5BRM - chains A and G of the 15 polymer chains in the assembly; structure by X-ray diffraction, 2.65 A resolution.

Chain A:
Protein: MOB kinase activator 1A
Source organism: Homo sapiens
Reference sequence: Q9H8S9 (MOB1A_HUMAN); residues 41-216 here = UniProt positions 41-216
Amino-acid sequence (177 residues; numbered 40 to 216; the number before each row is that of its first residue):
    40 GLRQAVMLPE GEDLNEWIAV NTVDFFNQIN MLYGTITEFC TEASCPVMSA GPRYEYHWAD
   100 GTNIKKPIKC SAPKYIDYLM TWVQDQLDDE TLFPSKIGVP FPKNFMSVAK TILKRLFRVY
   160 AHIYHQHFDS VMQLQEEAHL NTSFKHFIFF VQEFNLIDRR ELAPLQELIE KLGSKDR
Disordered / not traced: 40-51, 134-139, 212-216
Construct notes: expression tag (40)
Ion coordination: Zn2+: Cys79, Cys84, His161, His166
Swiss-Prot annotation at these positions:
  - binding site (Zn(2+)): Cys79, Cys84, His161, His166
  - modified residue (Phosphothreonine): Thr74, Thr181
Reported in the primary citation:
  - Zn2+ coordination: Cys79, Cys84, His161, His166

Chain G:
Protein: Serine/threonine-protein kinase 3
Notes: EC 2.7.11.1
Reference sequence: Q13188 (STK3_HUMAN); residues 371-401 here = UniProt positions 371-401
Amino-acid sequence (31 residues; each row starts with the number of its first residue):
   371 DEEEEDGTMK RNATSPQVQR PSFMDYFDKQ D
Disordered / not traced: 371-376, 399-401
Modified / non-standard residues: Thr378 (phosphothreonine; TPO)
Swiss-Prot annotation at these positions:
  - modified residue: Thr378 (Phosphothreonine), Thr384 (Phosphothreonine), Ser385 (Phosphoserine)

Interface between chain A and chain G:
Pairs across the interface (36):
  Pro91(A) with Asn382(G); Thr384(G); Val388(G), hydrophobic
  Arg92(A) with Lys380(G); Arg381(G); Asn382(G), hydrogen bond (backbone-backbone); Thr384(G), hydrogen bond
  Tyr93(A) with Met379(G), hydrophobic; Lys380(G)
  Glu94(A) with Met379(G); Lys380(G), hydrogen bond (backbone-backbone); Asn382(G), hydrogen bond
  Tyr95(A) with Thr378(G); Met379(G), hydrophobic
  His96(A) with Thr378(G), hydrogen bond (backbone-backbone)
  Ala98(A) with Thr378(G)
  Pro106(A) with Gly377(G)
  Lys153(A) with Thr378(G)
  Arg154(A) with Thr378(G)
  Arg157(A) with Thr378(G)
  Tyr163(A) with Phe393(G)
  His164(A) with Pro391(G)
  Phe167(A) with Phe393(G), hydrophobic; Tyr396(G), hydrophobic
  Asp168(A) with Ser392(G), hydrogen bond
  Met171(A) with Tyr396(G), hydrophobic
  Glu176(A) with Tyr396(G)
  Asn180(A) with Tyr396(G); Phe397(G)
  Arg199(A) with Met379(G), hydrogen bond
  Glu200(A) with Met379(G)
  Leu204(A) with Phe393(G), hydrophobic
  Glu206(A) with Arg390(G), salt bridge; Met394(G)
  Leu207(A) with Phe393(G), hydrophobic; Phe397(G), hydrophobic
Also at the interface, not in a pair above, chain A (25 interface residues in all): Trp97, Pro203
The authors on this interface:
  - residue pairs: Lys153(A)-Thr378(G), Arg154(A)-Thr378(G), Arg157(A)-Thr378(G), Glu206(A)-Arg390(G) (salt bridge)
  - hot spots on chain A (mutagenesis) - K153A/R154A/R157A, R154A, R157A: abolished binding to Serine/threonine-protein kinase 3 (chain G)
  - hot spots on chain A (mutagenesis) - H164A, F167A, L207K: decreased binding to Serine/threonine-protein kinase 3 (chain G)
  - interface residues, chain G: Thr378(G), Met379(G), Arg390(G)
  - hot spots on chain G (mutagenesis) - T378A: abolished binding to MOB kinase activator 1A (chain A)

Summary:
The interface between chain A and chain G involves 25 residues on one side and 15 on the other; the contacts
include 7 hydrogen bonds and 1 salt bridge. Among the polar pairs are Glu206(A)-Arg390(G), Arg92(A)-Thr384(G)
and Glu94(A)-Asn382(G). The paper describes contacts between Lys153(A) and Thr378(G), Arg154(A) and Thr378(G)
and Arg157(A) and Thr378(G); a salt bridge between Glu206(A) and Arg390(G). The paper reports that
K153A/R154A/R157A, R154A and R157A of chain A abolish binding to Serine/threonine-protein kinase 3 (chain G);
interface residues Thr378(G), Met379(G) and Arg390(G); 7 substitutions were tested in all.
Chain A is MOB kinase activator 1A (Homo sapiens) and chain G is Serine/threonine-protein kinase 3; the
structure, Structural basis for Mob1-dependent activation of the core Mst-Lats kinase cascade in Hippo
signaling, was determined by X-ray diffraction together with 5BRK from the same study.
